Entry 5VEF (X-ray diffraction, 1.75 A resolution); this record covers chain A.

[Chain A]
Protein: Serine/threonine-protein kinase PAK 4
Source organism: Homo sapiens
Notes: EC 2.7.11.1
Reference sequence: O96013 (PAK4_HUMAN); numbering as in UniProt (aligned over 286-591)
Chain sequence (319 residues; each row starts with the number of its first residue):
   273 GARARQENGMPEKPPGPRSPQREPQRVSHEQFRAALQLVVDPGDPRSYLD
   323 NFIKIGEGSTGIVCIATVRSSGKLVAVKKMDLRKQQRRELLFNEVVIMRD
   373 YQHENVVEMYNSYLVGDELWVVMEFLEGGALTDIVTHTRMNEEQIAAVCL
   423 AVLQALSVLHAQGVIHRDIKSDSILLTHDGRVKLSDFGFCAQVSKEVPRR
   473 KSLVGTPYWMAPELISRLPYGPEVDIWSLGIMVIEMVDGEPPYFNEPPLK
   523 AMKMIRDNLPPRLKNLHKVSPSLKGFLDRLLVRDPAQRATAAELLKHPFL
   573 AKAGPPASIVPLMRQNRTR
Unresolved in the structure: 273-299, 590-591
Sequence notes: expression tag (273-285)
Modified residues: Ser-474 (phosphoserine; SEP)
Curated features (UniProtKB/Swiss-Prot):
  - region: Arg-298 to Asn-323 (GEF-interaction domain (GID))
  - active site: Asp-440 (Proton acceptor)
  - binding site (ATP): Ile-327 to Val-335, Lys-350, Glu-396 to Leu-398, Asp-458 to Gly-460
  - modified residue (Phosphoserine): Ser-291, Ser-474
  - mutagenesis: Lys-350 (K350M: No change in cell motility; in association with M-351), Lys-351 (K351M: No change in cell motility; in association with M-350), Ser-445 (S445N: Approximately 30-fold increased autophosphorylation (constitutively active mutant)), Ser-474 (S474E: Approximately 3-fold increased autophosphorylation)
Small-molecule neighbours: 5-(1,4-diazepan-1-sulfonyl)isoquinoline (M77): Ile-327, Gly-328, Glu-329, Gly-330, Val-335, Ala-348, Met-395, Glu-396, Phe-397, Leu-398, Ala-402, Asp-444, Leu-447, Ser-457, Asp-458
From the paper describing this entry:
  - post-translational modification sites: Ser-474
  - conformationally variable residues (helix shift, loop rearrangement): Ser-331, Glu-366 to Gln-374

[Summary]
Bound to chain A: 5-(1,4-diazepan-1-sulfonyl)isoquinoline. From UniProt: active-site residue Asp-440, 16
ATP-binding residues and 4 mutagenesis sites. The paper reports a modification site at Ser-474; conformational
variability at Ser-331 and Glu-366.
Chain A is Serine/threonine-protein kinase PAK 4 (Homo sapiens); the structure, PAK4 kinase domain in complex
with fasudil, was determined by X-ray diffraction, deposited together with 5VED and 5VEE.
